3MR1 - chain A; structure by X-ray diffraction, 2.00 A resolution.

# Chain A
Molecule: Methionine aminopeptidase
From: Rickettsia prowazekii
Notes: EC 3.4.11.18
UniProtKB: Q9ZCD3 (AMPM_RICPR); residues 2-248 here correspond to UniProt positions 3-249 (UniProt number = residue number + 1)
Sequence (252 residues; row label = number of the first residue in the row; numbers below 1 keep their minus sign (Gly-3 is residue -3)):
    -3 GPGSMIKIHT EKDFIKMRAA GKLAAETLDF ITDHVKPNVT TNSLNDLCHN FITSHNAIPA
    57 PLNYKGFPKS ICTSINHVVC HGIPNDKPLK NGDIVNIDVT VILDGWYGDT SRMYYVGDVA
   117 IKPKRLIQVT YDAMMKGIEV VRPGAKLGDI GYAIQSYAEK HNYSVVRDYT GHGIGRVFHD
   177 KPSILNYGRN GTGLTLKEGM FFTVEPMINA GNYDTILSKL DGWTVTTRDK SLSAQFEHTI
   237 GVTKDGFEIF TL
Disordered / not traced: -3 to -1
Sequence notes: expression tag (-3 to 1)
Metal / ion sites: Na+: Asn72, Val74, Ser229; Mn2+ site 1: Asp94, Asp105, Glu233 (together with phosphate ion); Mn2+ site 2: Asp105, His168, Glu201, Glu233 (together with phosphate ion)
Curated features (UniProtKB/Swiss-Prot):
  - binding site (substrate): His77, His175, Trp219
  - binding site (a divalent metal cation): Asp94, Asp105, His168, Glu201, Glu233
From the paper describing this entry:
  - binding site for phosphate ion: His77, His175, Glu201 (proposed by the authors, not directly observed)
  - specificity-determining residues: Lys61 (by similarity / conservation)

# Overview
The Na+ site is built by Asn72, Val74 and Ser229. The Mn2+ site 1 is built by Asp94, Asp105 and Glu233. From
UniProt: 3 substrate-binding residues and 5 divalent metal cation-binding residues. From the paper: a binding
site for phosphate ion at His77, His175 and Glu201; the specificity determinant Lys61.
Chain A is Methionine aminopeptidase (Rickettsia prowazekii); the structure, Crystal structure of methionine
aminopeptidase from Rickettsia prowazekii, was determined by X-ray diffraction (same publication as 3MX6).
